PDB entry 2CF2 | X-ray diffraction, 4.30 A resolution (low resolution: residue-level contacts below are approximate; hydrogen-bond / salt-bridge calls are withheld) | chains A and L of the 10 polymer chains in the assembly

== Chain A ==
Protein: Fatty acid synthase, ks domain
From: Sus scrofa
Notes: EC 2.3.1.85
Sequence (406 residues; numbered 1 to 406; the number before each row is that of its first residue):
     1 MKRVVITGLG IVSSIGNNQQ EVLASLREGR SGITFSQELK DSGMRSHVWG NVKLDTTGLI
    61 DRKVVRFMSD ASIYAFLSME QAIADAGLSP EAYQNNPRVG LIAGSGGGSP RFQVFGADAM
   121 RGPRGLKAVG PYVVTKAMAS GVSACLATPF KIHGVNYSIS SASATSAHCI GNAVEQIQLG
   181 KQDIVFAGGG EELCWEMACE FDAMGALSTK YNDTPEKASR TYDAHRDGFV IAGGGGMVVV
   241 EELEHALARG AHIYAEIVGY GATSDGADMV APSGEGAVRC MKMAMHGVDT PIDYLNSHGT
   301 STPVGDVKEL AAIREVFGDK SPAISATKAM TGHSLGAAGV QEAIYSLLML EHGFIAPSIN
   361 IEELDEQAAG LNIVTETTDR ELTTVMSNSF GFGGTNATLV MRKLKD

== Chain L ==
Protein: Fatty acid synthase, dh domain
From: Sus scrofa
Notes: EC 2.3.1.85
Sequence (342 residues; numbered 1001 to 2171; 829 numbers in that range are skipped by the numbering (no residue carries them; nothing is unmodelled there); the number before each row is that of its first residue):
  1001 VDKRESYTKE DLLASGRGEL FGAKGPQLPA PNMLMMDRVV KMTETGGNFD KGYVEAELDI
  1061 NPDLWFFGCH FIGDPVMPGC LGLDAMWQLV GFYLGWLGGE GKGRALGVGE VKFTGQVLPT
  1121 AKKVTYRIHF KRIVNRRLIM GLADGEVLVD GRLIYTASDL KVGLFQDTSA F
  2001 VDKRESYTKE DLLASGRGEL FGAKGPQLPA PNMLMMDRVV KMTETGGNFD KGYVEAELDI
  2061 NPDLWFFGCH FIGDPVMPGC LGLDAMWQLV GFYLGWLGGE GKGRALGVGE VKFTGQVLPT
  2121 AKKVTYRIHF KRIVNRRLIM GLADGEVLVD GRLIYTASDL KVGLFQDTSA F

== How chain A and chain L interact ==
Contacting residue pairs (10):
  K40(A) with G1022(L)
  D41(A) with V1001(L); F1021(L)
  S42(A) with L1020(L); F1021(L)
  G43(A) with L1020(L); F1021(L)
  M44(A) with E1019(L); L1020(L)
  R45(A) with E1019(L)
Other interface residues (no listed pair), chain A (7 interface residues in all): E38

== Overview ==
Chain A and chain L form an interface of 7 and 5 residues respectively.
Chain A is Fatty acid synthase, ks domain and chain L is Fatty acid synthase, dh domain, both from Sus scrofa;
the structure, Architecture of mammalian fatty acid synthase, was determined by X-ray diffraction.
